7Q4V - chains B and C of the 6 polymer chains in the assembly; structure by electron microscopy, 4.70 A resolution (low resolution: residue-level contacts below are approximate; hydrogen-bond / salt-bridge calls are withheld).

[Chain B]
Protein: Iron hydrogenase HydB
Source organism: Acetobacterium woodii DSM 1030
Notes: EC 1.12.7.2
UniProt: H6LFG4 (H6LFG4_ACEWD); residues 1-599 here = UniProt positions 1-599
Chain sequence (599 residues; row label = number of the first residue in the row):
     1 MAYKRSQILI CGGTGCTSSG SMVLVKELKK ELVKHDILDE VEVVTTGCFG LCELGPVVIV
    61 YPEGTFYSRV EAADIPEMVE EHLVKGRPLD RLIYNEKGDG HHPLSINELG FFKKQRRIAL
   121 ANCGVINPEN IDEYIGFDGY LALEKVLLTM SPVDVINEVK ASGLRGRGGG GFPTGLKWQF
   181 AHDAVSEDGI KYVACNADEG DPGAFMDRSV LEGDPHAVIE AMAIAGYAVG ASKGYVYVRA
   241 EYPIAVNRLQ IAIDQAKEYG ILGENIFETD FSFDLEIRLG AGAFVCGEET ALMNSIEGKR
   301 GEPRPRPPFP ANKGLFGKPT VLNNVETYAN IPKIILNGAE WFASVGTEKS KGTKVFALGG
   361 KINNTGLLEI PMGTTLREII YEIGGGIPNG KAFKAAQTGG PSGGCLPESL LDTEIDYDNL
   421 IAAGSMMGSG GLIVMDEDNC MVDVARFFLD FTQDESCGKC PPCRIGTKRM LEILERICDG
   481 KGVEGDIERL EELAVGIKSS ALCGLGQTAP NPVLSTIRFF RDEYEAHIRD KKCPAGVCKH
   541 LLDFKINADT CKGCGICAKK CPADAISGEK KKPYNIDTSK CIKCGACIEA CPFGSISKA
Metal / ion sites: 2Fe-2S cluster Fe: C11, C16, C48, C52; Zn2+: C440, H527, C533, C538; 4Fe-4S cluster Fe site 1: C457, C460, C463, C503; 4Fe-4S cluster Fe site 2: C551, C554, C557, C591; 4Fe-4S cluster Fe site 3: C561, C581, C584, C587
Small-molecule neighbours:
  - 2Fe-2S cluster (FES): C11, G13, T14, G15, C16, C48, F49, G50, L51, C52, V57
  - FMN (flavin mononucleotide): G166, R167, G168, G169, G170, G171, F172, K177, N196, D198, E199, F284, V285, G287, E288, E289, L322, N323, N324, G504, L505
  - 4Fe-4S cluster (SF4), molecule 1: P303, S456, C457, G458, K459, C460, C463, R464, L502, C503, G504, G506
  - 4Fe-4S cluster (SF4), molecule 2: F544, K560, C561, P562, A563, A565, C581, I582, K583, C584, G585, A586, C587
  - 4Fe-4S cluster (SF4), molecule 3: C551, K552, G553, C554, G555, I556, C557, Y574, C591, P592, F593, S595, I596

[Chain C]
Protein: Iron hydrogenase HydC
Source organism: Acetobacterium woodii DSM 1030
Notes: EC 1.12.7.2
Chain sequence (156 residues; row label = number of the first residue in the row):
     1 MAELIPVENL DVVKAIVAEH REVPGCLMQI LQETQLKYGY LPLELQGTIA DELGIPLTEV
    61 YGVATFYSQF TLKPKGKYKI GICLGTACYV RGSQAIIDKV NSVLGTQVGD TTEDGKWSVD
   121 ATRCVGACGL APVMMINEEV FGRLTVDEIP GILEKY
Metal / ion sites: 2Fe-2S cluster Fe: C83, C88, C124, C128
Small-molecule neighbours: 2Fe-2S cluster (FES): C83, G85, T86, A87, C88, R123, C124, V125, G126, C128, V133

[How chain B and chain C interact]
Residue-residue contacts (33):
  T14(B) with A127(C)
  G15(B) with L130(C)
  S18(B) with L130(C); V140(C)
  S19(B) with L130(C)
  R69(B) with R143(C)
  P202(B) with G85(C); T86(C); C124(C)
  F205(B) with G126(C)
  R208(B) with G126(C)
  Y242(B) with V125(C)
  A281(B) with Q69(C)
  G282(B) with Q69(C)
  I296(B) with G25(C)
  E297(B) with G25(C)
  K299(B) with V63(C)
  R300(B) with G62(C); F66(C)
  G301(B) with F66(C)
  F316(B) with P24(C)
  G360(B) with R91(C)
  K361(B) with V90(C); R91(C)
  T365(B) with G129(C)
  N439(B) with V90(C)
  R446(B) with Y89(C)
  F447(B) with L84(C); G85(C); T86(C); Y89(C)
  F448(B) with T86(C)
  F451(B) with R123(C)
Interface residues without a listed pair, chain B (35 interface residues in all): C52, G203, P243, L279, A283, V285, G298, I433, D443, V444
Interface residues without a listed pair, chain C (26 interface residues in all): L27, M28, T65, Y67, E138

[Overview]
Chain B and chain C form an interface of 35 and 26 residues respectively. Bound to chain B: 2Fe-2S cluster, 3
copies of 4Fe-4S cluster and flavin mononucleotide. Ligands of chain C: 2Fe-2S cluster. C11(B), C16(B), C48(B)
and C52(B) coordinate a 2Fe-2S cluster Fe ion.
Chain B is Iron hydrogenase HydB and chain C is Iron hydrogenase HydC, both from Acetobacterium woodii DSM
1030; the structure, Electron bifurcating hydrogenase - HydABC from A. woodii, was determined by electron
microscopy together with 8A5E, 7Q4W, 8A6T and 8BEW from the same study.
